7W9P - chains A and B of the 3 polymer chains in the assembly; structure by electron microscopy, 2.90 A resolution.

[Chain A]
Protein: Sodium channel protein type 9 subunit alpha
From: Homo sapiens
UniProtKB: Q15858 (SCN9A_HUMAN); numbering as in UniProt (aligned over 1-1988)
Amino-acid sequence (2031 residues; numbered -42 to 1988; the number before each row is that of its first residue; numbers below 1 keep their minus sign (Met-42 is residue -42)):
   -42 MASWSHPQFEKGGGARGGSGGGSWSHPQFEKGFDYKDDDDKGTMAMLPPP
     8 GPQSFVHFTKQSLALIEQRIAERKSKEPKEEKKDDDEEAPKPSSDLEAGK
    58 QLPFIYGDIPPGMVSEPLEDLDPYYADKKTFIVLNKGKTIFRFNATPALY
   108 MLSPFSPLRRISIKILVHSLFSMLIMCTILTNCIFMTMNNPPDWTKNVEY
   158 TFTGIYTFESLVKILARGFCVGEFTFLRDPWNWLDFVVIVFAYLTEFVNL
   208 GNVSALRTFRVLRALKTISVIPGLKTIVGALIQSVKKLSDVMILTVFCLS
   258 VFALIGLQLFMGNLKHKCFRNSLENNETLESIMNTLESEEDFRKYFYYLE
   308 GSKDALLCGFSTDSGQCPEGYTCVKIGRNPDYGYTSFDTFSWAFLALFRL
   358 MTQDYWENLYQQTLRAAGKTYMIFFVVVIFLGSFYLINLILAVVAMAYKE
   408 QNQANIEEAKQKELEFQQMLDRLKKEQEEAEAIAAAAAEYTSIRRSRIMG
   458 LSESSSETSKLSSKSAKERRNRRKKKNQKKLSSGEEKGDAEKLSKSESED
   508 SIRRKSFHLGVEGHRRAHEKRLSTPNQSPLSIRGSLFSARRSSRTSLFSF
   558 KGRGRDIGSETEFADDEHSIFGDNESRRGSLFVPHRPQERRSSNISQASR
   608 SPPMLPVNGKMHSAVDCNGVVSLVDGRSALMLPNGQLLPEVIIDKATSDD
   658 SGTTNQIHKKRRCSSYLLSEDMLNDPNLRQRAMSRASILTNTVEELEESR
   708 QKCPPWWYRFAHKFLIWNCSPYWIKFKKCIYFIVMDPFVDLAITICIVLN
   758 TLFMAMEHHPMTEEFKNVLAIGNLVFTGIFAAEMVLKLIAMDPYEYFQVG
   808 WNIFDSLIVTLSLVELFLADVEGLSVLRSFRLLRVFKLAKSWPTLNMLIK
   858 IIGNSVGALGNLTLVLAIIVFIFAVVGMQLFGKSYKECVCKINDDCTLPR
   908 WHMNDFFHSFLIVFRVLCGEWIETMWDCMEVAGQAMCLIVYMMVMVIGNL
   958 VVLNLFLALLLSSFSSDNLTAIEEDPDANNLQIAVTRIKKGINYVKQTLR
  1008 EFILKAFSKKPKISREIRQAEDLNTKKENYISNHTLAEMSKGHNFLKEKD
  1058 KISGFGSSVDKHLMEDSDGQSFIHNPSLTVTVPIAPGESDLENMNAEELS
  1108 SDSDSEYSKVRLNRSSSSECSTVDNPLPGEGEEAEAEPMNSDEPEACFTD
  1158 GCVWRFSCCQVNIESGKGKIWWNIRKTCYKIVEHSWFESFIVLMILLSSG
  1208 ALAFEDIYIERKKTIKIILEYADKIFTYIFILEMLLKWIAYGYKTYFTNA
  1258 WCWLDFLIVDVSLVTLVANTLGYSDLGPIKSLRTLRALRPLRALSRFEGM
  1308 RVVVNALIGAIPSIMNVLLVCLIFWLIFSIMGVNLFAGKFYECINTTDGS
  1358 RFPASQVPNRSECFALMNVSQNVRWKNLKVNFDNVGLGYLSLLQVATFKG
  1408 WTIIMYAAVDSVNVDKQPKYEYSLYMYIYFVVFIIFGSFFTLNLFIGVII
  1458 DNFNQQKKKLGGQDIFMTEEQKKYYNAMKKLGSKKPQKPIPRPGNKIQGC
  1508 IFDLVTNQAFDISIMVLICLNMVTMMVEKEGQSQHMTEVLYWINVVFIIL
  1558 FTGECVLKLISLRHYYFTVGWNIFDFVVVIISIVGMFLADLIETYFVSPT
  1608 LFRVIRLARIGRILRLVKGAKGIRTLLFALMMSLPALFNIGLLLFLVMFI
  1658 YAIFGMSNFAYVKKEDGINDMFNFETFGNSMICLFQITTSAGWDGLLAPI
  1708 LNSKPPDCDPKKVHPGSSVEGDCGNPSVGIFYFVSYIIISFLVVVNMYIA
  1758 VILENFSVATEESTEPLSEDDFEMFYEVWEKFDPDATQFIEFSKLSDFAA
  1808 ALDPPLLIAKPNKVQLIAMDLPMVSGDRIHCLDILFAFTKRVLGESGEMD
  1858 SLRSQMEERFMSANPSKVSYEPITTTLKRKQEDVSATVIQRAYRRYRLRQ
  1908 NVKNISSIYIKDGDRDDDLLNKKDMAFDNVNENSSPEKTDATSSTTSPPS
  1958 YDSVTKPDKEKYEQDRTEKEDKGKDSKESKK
Disordered / not traced: -42 to 7, 35-46, 429-727, 1015-1174, 1892-1988
Construct notes: expression tag (-42 to 0); engineered mutation Lys406 (Glu in Q15858)
Disulfide bonds: Cys275-Cys324, Cys315-Cys330, Cys897-Cys903, Cys935-Cys944, Cys1350-Cys1370, Cys1715-Cys1730
Glycans and other covalent adducts: N-acetylglucosamine (NAG) linked to Asn283, Asn1352, Asn1366, Asn1375
Ligand contacts:
  - 1PW ((2S,3R,4E)-2-(acetylamino)-3-hydroxyoctadec-4-en-1-yl dihydrogen phosphate): Gln360, Phe391, Ile1321, Leu1325, Leu1400, Thr1404, Phe1452, Thr1696, Ser1697, Ile1744, Ile1745, Ser1747, Phe1748, Leu1749, Val1752
  - Saxitoxin (9SL; [(3aS,4R,10aS)-2,6-diamino-10,10-dihydroxy-3a,4,9,10-tetrahydro-3H,8H-pyrrolo[1,2-c]purin-4-yl]methyl carbamate): Tyr362, Glu364, Glu927, Glu930, Phe1405, Lys1406, Gly1407, Trp1408, Thr1409, Ile1410, Ala1698, Gly1699, Asp1701
  - 1-O-octadecyl-sn-glycero-3-phosphocholine (LPE), molecule 1: Ile250, Val253, Phe254, Ser257, Phe347, Phe351, Met1529, Met1533, Leu1623, Gly1626, Ala1627, Lys1628
  - 1-O-octadecyl-sn-glycero-3-phosphocholine (LPE), molecule 2: Thr319, Asp320, Lys376, Thr377, Met379, Val383, Phe387, Phe1652, Met1655, Met1688, Phe1692
  - 1-O-octadecyl-sn-glycero-3-phosphocholine (LPE), molecule 3: Phe387, Glu1477, Gln1478, Tyr1481, Leu1641, Pro1642, Leu1644, Phe1645, Asn1646, Tyr1755
  - 1-O-octadecyl-sn-glycero-3-phosphocholine (LPE), molecule 4: Trp1178, Trp1179, Arg1182, Trp1245, Tyr1250
  - 1-O-octadecyl-sn-glycero-3-phosphocholine (LPE), molecule 5: Leu1203, Ser1206, Gly1207, Ala1210, Phe1211, Lys1219, Phe1304, Met1307, Leu1649, Phe1652, Leu1653, Phe1656, Phe1684
  - 1-O-octadecyl-sn-glycero-3-phosphocholine (LPE), molecule 6: Asp1213, Tyr1215, Arg1218, Lys1219, Thr1683, Phe1684, Gly1685
  - 1-O-octadecyl-sn-glycero-3-phosphocholine (LPE), molecule 7: Ala1257, Trp1258, Leu1261, Leu1292, Leu1295, Leu1298, Leu1301, Val1311, Asn1312, Ile1315
  - 1-O-octadecyl-sn-glycero-3-phosphocholine (LPE), molecule 8: Leu1298, Leu1301, Leu1650, Leu1653, Val1654, Ile1657, Tyr1658, Phe1661, Val1735, Phe1738, Tyr1739, Ser1742, Ile1746
  - 1-O-octadecyl-sn-glycero-3-phosphocholine (LPE), molecule 9: Tyr1481, Ala1484, Met1485, Leu1488, Leu1641
  - 1-O-octadecyl-sn-glycero-3-phosphocholine (LPE), molecule 10: Ser1710, Lys1711, Pro1733, Ser1734, Ile1737, Phe1738, Val1741, Ser1742, Ile1745
  - phosphatidyl serine (P5S; O-[(R)-{[(2R)-2,3-bis(octadecanoyloxy)propyl]oxy}(hydroxy)phosphoryl]-L-serine), molecule 1: Leu388, Gly1489, Ser1490, Trp1578, Phe1581, Leu1621, Val1624, Arg1631, Thr1632, Leu1634, Phe1635, Leu1637, Met1638, Leu1641, Ala1766
  - phosphatidyl serine (P5S), molecule 2: Trp1178, Trp1179, Arg1182, Lys1183, Tyr1186, Leu1242, Trp1245, Ile1246, Ala1247, Tyr1248, Gly1249, Tyr1250, Lys1251, Thr1252
  - phosphatidyl serine (P5S), molecule 3: Leu1566, Ile1567, Arg1570, His1571, Phe1574
UniProt features mapped onto this chain:
  - site (Is directly targeted by the spider protoxin-II): Glu822, Asp827
  - modified residue: Ser1490 (Phosphoserine)
  - glycosylation (N-linked (GlcNAc...) asparagine): Asn209, Asn283, Asn1352, Asn1366, Asn1375
  - natural variant: Gln10 (Q10R: In PERYTHM), Ile62 (I62V: Found in a patient with febrile seizures; uncertain significance), Pro149 (P149Q: Found in a patient with febrile seizures; uncertain significance), Phe216 (F216S: In PERYTHM), Ser241 (S241T: In PERYTHM), Asn395 (N395K: In PERYTHM), Asn641 (N641Y: Found in patients with febrile seizures plus; uncertain significance), Cys710 (C710Y: Found in a patient with severe myoclonic epilepsy in infancy; uncertain significance), Ile859 (I859T: In PERYTHM), Leu869 (L869F: In PERYTHM; L869H: In PERYTHM), Arg907 (R907Q: In CIP), Arg1007 (R1007C: In PEXPD), 11 further natural variant entries in UniProt
  - mutagenesis: Glu764 (E764Q: 5-fold less blocked by the spider huwentoxin-IV), Ile778 (I778A: 5-fold less inhibited by the spider protoxin-II), Glu822 (E822A: No change in inhibition (IC(50)) by the spider protoxin-II, but has a significant impact on channel activation by shifiting the V(50) towart 0 mV when targeted by protoxin-II ...), Leu823 (L823A: 9-fold less inhibited by the spider protoxin-II), Phe824 (F824A: 4-fold less inhibited by the spider protoxin-II; F824C: Less inhibited by the spider protoxin-II), Leu825 (L825A: No change in inhibition by the spider protoxin-II; L825C: 19-fold less blocked by the spider huwentoxin-IV), Ala826 (A826L: 8-fold less inhibited by the spider protoxin-II), Asp827 (D827A: 13-fold less blocked by the spider huwentoxin-IV, 3-fold less inhibited by the spider protoxin-II, and has a significant impact on channel activation by shifiting the V(50) towart 0 mV when ...), Glu829 (E829C: 400-fold less blocked by the spider huwentoxin-IV), Thr1409 to Ile1410 (Important increase in inhibition by saxitoxin and little increase in inhibition by tetrodotoxin), Ser1490 (S1490A: Abolishes stimulation by agents that stimulate PKC activity; S1490D/E: Increases current amplitude), Asp1597 (D1597A: Decrease of the inhibition of fast inactivation produced by scorpion alpha-toxins CvIV4 and AaH2 on this channel), 2 further mutagenesis entries in UniProt

[Chain B]
Protein: Sodium channel subunit beta-1
From: Homo sapiens
UniProtKB: Q07699 (SCN1B_HUMAN); residues 1-218 here = UniProt positions 1-218
Amino-acid sequence (218 residues; row label = number of the first residue in the row):
     1 MGRLLALVVGAALVSSACGGCVEVDSETEAVYGMTFKILCISCKRRSETN
    51 AETFTEWTFRQKGTEEFVKILRYENEVLQLEEDERFEGRVVWNGSRGTKD
   101 LQDLSIFITNVTYNHSGDYECHVYRLLFFENYEHNTSVVKKIHIEVVDKA
   151 NRDMASIVSEIMMYVLIVVLTIWLVAEMIYCYKKIAAATETAAQENASEY
   201 LAITSESKENCTGVQVAE
Disordered / not traced: 1-19, 193-218
Disulfide bonds: Cys21-Cys43, Cys40-Cys121
Glycans and other covalent adducts: N-acetylglucosamine (NAG) linked to Asn93, Asn110, Asn114, Asn135
Ligand contacts: 1-O-octadecyl-sn-glycero-3-phosphocholine (LPE): Met178, Ile179, Tyr182
UniProt features mapped onto this chain:
  - glycosylation (N-linked (GlcNAc...) asparagine): Asn93, Asn110, Asn114, Asn135
  - natural variant: Asp25 (D25N: Found in a patient with idiopathic childhood epilepsy), Arg85 (R85H: In ATFB13), Glu87 (E87Q: Found in a patient with non-specific cardiac conduction defects), Ile106 (I106T: In DEE52; uncertain significance), Cys121 (C121W: In GEFSP1), Arg125 (R125C: In DEE52; R125L: In GEFSP1), Asp153 (D153N: In ATFB13)

[Interface between chain A and chain B]
Residue-residue contacts (49):
  Arg277(A) - Tyr132(B)
  Asn278(A) - Tyr132(B)
  Ser279(A) - Tyr132(B)  hydrogen bond (backbone-side chain)
  Arg300(A) - Glu130(B)  salt bridge
  Lys301(A) - Asn131(B)
  Tyr304(A) - Glu48(B)  hydrogen bond
  Leu306(A) - Glu48(B)
  Gln323(A) - Arg46(B)
  Cys324(A) - Arg45(B)  hydrogen bond (backbone-side chain)
  Pro325(A) - Arg46(B)
  Pro325(A) - Phe129(B)  hydrophobic
  Glu326(A) - Lys44(B)
  Glu326(A) - Arg45(B)  hydrogen bond (side chain-backbone)
  Glu326(A) - Phe129(B)
  Glu326(A) - His134(B)
  Gly327(A) - Tyr132(B)  hydrogen bond (backbone-side chain)
  Gly327(A) - His134(B)
  Tyr328(A) - Phe129(B)  hydrophobic
  Tyr328(A) - Tyr132(B)  hydrophobic
  Ile1177(A) - Tyr182(B)
  Asn1180(A) - Tyr182(B)
  Asn1180(A) - Ala186(B)
  Thr1184(A) - Met178(B)
  Thr1184(A) - Cys181(B)
  Thr1184(A) - Tyr182(B)
  Lys1187(A) - Cys181(B)
  Lys1187(A) - Ile185(B)
  Ile1214(A) - Val22(B)  hydrophobic
  Tyr1215(A) - Val22(B)  hydrophobic
  Arg1218(A) - Glu23(B)  hydrogen bond (side chain-backbone)
  Ile1224(A) - Asp153(B)
  Tyr1228(A) - Ser159(B)
  Tyr1228(A) - Glu160(B)
  Tyr1228(A) - Met163(B)
  Lys1231(A) - Met163(B)
  Ile1232(A) - Leu166(B)  hydrophobic
  Tyr1235(A) - Thr171(B)  hydrogen bond
  Ile1236(A) - Leu170(B)  hydrophobic
  Leu1243(A) - Leu174(B)  hydrophobic
  Asp1677(A) - Arg46(B)  salt bridge
  His1721(A) - Gly20(B)
  Pro1722(A) - Gly20(B)
  Pro1722(A) - Cys21(B)
  Pro1722(A) - Val22(B)  hydrogen bond (backbone-backbone)
  Pro1722(A) - Ile41(B)
  Pro1722(A) - Gln102(B)
  Gly1723(A) - Val22(B)
  Gly1723(A) - Val24(B)
  Gly1723(A) - Ile41(B)
Interface residues without a listed pair, chain A (41 interface residues in all): Leu313, Arg372, Ile1181, Lys1183, Ile1188, Phe1197, Glu1217, Thr1221, Ile1225, Tyr1668
Interface residues without a listed pair, chain B (38 interface residues in all): Asp25, Thr49, Asp103, Leu127, Thr136, Ala155, Ser156, Ile167, Thr189

[Summary]
The interface between chain A and chain B involves 41 residues on one side and 38 on the other; the contacts
include 8 hydrogen bonds and 2 salt bridges. Polar pairs include Arg300(A)-Glu130(B), Asp1677(A)-Arg46(B) and
Ser279(A)-Tyr132(B).
Chain A is Sodium channel protein type 9 subunit alpha and chain B is Sodium channel subunit beta-1, both from
Homo sapiens; the structure, Cryo-EM structure of human Nav1.7(E406K) in complex with auxiliary beta subunits,
huwentoxin-IV and saxitoxin (S6IV pi ..., was determined by electron microscopy, deposited together with 7W9K,
7W9L, 7W9M and 7W9T.
